4TKV - chains C and D of the 4 polymer chains in the assembly; structure by X-ray diffraction, 1.50 A resolution.

[Chain C]
Name: Nitrogenase molybdenum-iron protein alpha chain
Organism: Azotobacter vinelandii
Notes: EC 1.18.6.1
UniProt: P07328 (NIFD_AZOVI); numbering as in UniProt (aligned over 1-492)
Amino-acid sequence (492 residues; each row starts with the number of its first residue):
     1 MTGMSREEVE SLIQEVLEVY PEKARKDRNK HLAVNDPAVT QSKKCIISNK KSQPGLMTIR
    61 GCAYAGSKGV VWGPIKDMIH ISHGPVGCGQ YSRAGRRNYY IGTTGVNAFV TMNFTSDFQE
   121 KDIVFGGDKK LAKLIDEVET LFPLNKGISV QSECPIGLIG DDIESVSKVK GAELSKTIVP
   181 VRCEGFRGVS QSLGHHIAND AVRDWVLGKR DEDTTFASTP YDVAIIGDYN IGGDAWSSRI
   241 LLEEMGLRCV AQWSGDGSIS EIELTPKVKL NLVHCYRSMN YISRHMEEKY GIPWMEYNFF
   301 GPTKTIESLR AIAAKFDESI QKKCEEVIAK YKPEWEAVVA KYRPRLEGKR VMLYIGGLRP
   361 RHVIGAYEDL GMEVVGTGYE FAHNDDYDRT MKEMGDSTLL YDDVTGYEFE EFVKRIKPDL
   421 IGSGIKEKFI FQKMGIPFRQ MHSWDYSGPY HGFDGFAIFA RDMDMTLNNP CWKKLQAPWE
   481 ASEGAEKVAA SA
Unresolved in the structure: 1-3, 481-492
Differences from the reference sequence: conflict Gln-440 (Glu in P07328)
Ion coordination: fe(8)-S(7) cluster Fe: Cys-62, Cys-88, Cys-154 (shared with Cys-70(D), Cys-95(D), Cys-153(D) of chain D); Fe ion: Cys-275, His-442 (together with 3-hydroxy-3-carboxy-adipic acid, carbon monoxide)
Small-molecule neighbours:
  - fe(8)-S(7) cluster (CLF): Cys-62, Tyr-64, Pro-85, Val-86, Gly-87, Cys-88, Tyr-91, Glu-153, Cys-154, Gly-185
  - carbon monoxide (CMO), molecule 1: Val-70, Gln-191, His-195, Phe-381
  - carbon monoxide (CMO), molecule 2: Tyr-100, Thr-104, Thr-111
  - 3-hydroxy-3-carboxy-adipic acid (HCA): Ala-65, Gly-95, Arg-96, Gln-191, Gly-424, Ile-425, Lys-426, Gln-440, His-442
Curated features (UniProtKB/Swiss-Prot):
  - binding site ([8Fe-7S] cluster): Cys-62, Cys-88, Cys-154
  - binding site ([7Fe-Mo-9S-C-homocitryl] cluster): Cys-275, His-442
What the authors report for this chain:
  - binding site for carbon monoxide: Val-70, Thr-111, His-195
  - mutagenesis - V70A: increased catalytic activity on propyne (citing earlier work)
  - mutagenesis - V70G: increased catalytic activity on 1-butyne (citing earlier work)
  - binding site for Fe ion: Arg-93, Thr-104, Met-112
  - catalytic residues: His-195 (proposed by the authors, not directly observed)
  - mutagenesis - H195Q: abolished catalytic activity on N2 (citing earlier work)

[Chain D]
Name: Nitrogenase molybdenum-iron protein beta chain
Organism: Azotobacter vinelandii
Notes: EC 1.18.6.1
UniProt: P07329 (NIFK_AZOVI); residue numbers follow UniProt; this construct covers 1-523
Amino-acid sequence (523 residues; numbered 1 to 523; the number before each row is that of its first residue):
     1 MSQQVDKIKA SYPLFLDQDY KDMLAKKRDG FEEKYPQDKI DEVFQWTTTK EYQELNFQRE
    61 ALTVNPAKAC QPLGAVLCAL GFEKTMPYVH GSQGCVAYFR SYFNRHFREP VSCVSDSMTE
   121 DAAVFGGQQN MKDGLQNCKA TYKPDMIAVS TTCMAEVIGD DLNAFINNSK KEGFIPDEFP
   181 VPFAHTPSFV GSHVTGWDNM FEGIARYFTL KSMDDKVVGS NKKINIVPGF ETYLGNFRVI
   241 KRMLSEMGVG YSLLSDPEEV LDTPADGQFR MYAGGTTQEE MKDAPNALNT VLLQPWHLEK
   301 TKKFVEGTWK HEVPKLNIPM GLDWTDEFLM KVSEISGQPI PASLTKERGR LVDMMTDSHT
   361 WLHGKRFALW GDPDFVMGLV KFLLELGCEP VHILCHNGNK RWKKAVDAIL AASPYGKNAT
   421 VYIGKDLWHL RSLVFTDKPD FMIGNSYGKF IQRDTLHKGK EFEVPLIRIG FPIFDRHHLH
   481 RSTTLGYEGA MQILTTLVNS ILERLDEETR GMQATDYNHD LVR
Unresolved in the structure: 1
Ion coordination: fe(8)-S(7) cluster Fe: Cys-70, Cys-95, Cys-153 (shared with Cys-62(C), Cys-88(C), Cys-154(C) of chain C); Fe2+ site 1: Arg-108, Glu-109 (shared with 2 residues of chain B); Fe2+ site 2: Asp-353, Asp-357 (shared with 2 residues of chain B)
Small-molecule neighbours:
  - fe(8)-S(7) cluster (CLF): Cys-70, Pro-72, Ser-92, Gly-94, Cys-95, Tyr-98, Phe-99, Thr-152, Cys-153, Ser-188
  - carbon monoxide (CMO): Leu-466, Ile-467, Arg-468
Curated features (UniProtKB/Swiss-Prot):
  - binding site ([8Fe-7S] cluster): Cys-70, Cys-95, Cys-153, Ser-188
What the authors report for this chain:
  - binding site for Fe ion: Phe-450
  - binding site for carbon monoxide: Arg-453

[Interface between chain C and chain D]
Contacting residue pairs - 202 pairs, chain C then chain D:
  Val-19(C) with Ala-140(D); Lys-143(D)
  Tyr-20(C) with Thr-141(D)
  Pro-21(C) with Gln-136(D); Asn-137(D); Ala-140(D)
  Lys-23(C) with Asp-133(D), salt bridge
  Ala-24(C) with Asn-137(D)
  Lys-51(C) with Thr-119(D), hydrogen bond; Asp-121(D), salt bridge
  Ser-52(C) with Gln-93(D), hydrogen bond; Ser-117(D)
  Pro-54(C) with Ser-115(D); Asp-116(D); Asn-130(D); Gly-134(D); Asn-137(D), hydrogen bond (backbone-side chain)
  Gly-55(C) with Val-114(D); Ser-115(D), hydrogen bond (backbone-backbone); Asp-116(D); Gly-134(D); Cys-138(D); Tyr-142(D)
  Leu-56(C) with Asn-137(D); Thr-141(D); Tyr-142(D), hydrogen bond (backbone-side chain)
  Met-57(C) with Met-86(D), hydrophobic; Arg-100(D); Cys-113(D); Val-114(D), hydrophobic; Tyr-142(D); Met-271(D), hydrophobic
  Thr-58(C) with Gln-93(D); Arg-100(D)
  Arg-60(C) with Gln-93(D); Ala-97(D)
  Gly-61(C) with Gln-93(D); Gly-94(D)
  Cys-62(C) with Gly-94(D)
  Tyr-64(C) with Tyr-98(D)
  Ala-65(C) with Tyr-98(D)
  Lys-76(C) with Glu-32(D), salt bridge
  Pro-85(C) with Ser-188(D)
  Val-86(C) with Ala-69(D)
  Gly-87(C) with Cys-70(D)
  Gln-90(C) with Pro-66(D), hydrogen bond (side chain-backbone); Lys-68(D), hydrogen bond (side chain-backbone); Tyr-102(D); Tyr-447(D)
  Tyr-91(C) with Ala-69(D); Cys-70(D), hydrogen bond (side chain-backbone); Leu-73(D); Tyr-98(D), hydrophobic; Phe-99(D), hydrophobic; Tyr-102(D), hydrophobic
  Ser-92(C) with Tyr-98(D)
  Arg-93(C) with Asn-65(D), hydrogen bond; Tyr-447(D); Phe-450(D)
  Gly-95(C) with Arg-105(D)
  Tyr-99(C) with Ser-11(D)
  Thr-103(C) with Ile-40(D)
  Thr-104(C) with Arg-453(D)
  Gly-105(C) with Trp-428(D)
  Val-106(C) with Ile-40(D); Val-43(D), hydrophobic; Phe-44(D), hydrophobic
  Asn-107(C) with Lys-34(D); Ile-40(D)
  Met-112(C) with Val-64(D), hydrophobic; Asn-65(D); Trp-428(D), hydrophobic
  Asn-113(C) with Thr-63(D); Val-64(D); Asn-65(D), hydrogen bond (backbone-backbone); Pro-66(D)
  Phe-114(C) with Thr-63(D); Val-64(D), hydrophobic
  Thr-115(C) with Leu-62(D); Thr-63(D), hydrogen bond (backbone-backbone)
  Ser-116(C) with Ala-61(D)
  Asp-117(C) with Thr-63(D); Lys-68(D), salt bridge
  Phe-118(C) with Phe-189(D)
  Gln-119(C) with Lys-68(D); Phe-189(D)
  Glu-120(C) with Phe-189(D), hydrogen bond (backbone-backbone); Val-190(D)
  Ile-123(C) with Phe-189(D), hydrophobic
  Lys-130(C) with Ala-61(D)
  Lys-133(C) with Ala-61(D)
  Leu-134(C) with Ala-61(D); Leu-62(D), hydrophobic
  Glu-137(C) with Arg-59(D); Glu-60(D), hydrogen bond (side chain-backbone); Ala-61(D), hydrogen bond (side chain-backbone); Leu-62(D), hydrogen bond (side chain-backbone)
  Val-138(C) with Leu-62(D), hydrophobic
  Thr-140(C) with Trp-46(D); Leu-55(D)
  Leu-141(C) with Tyr-52(D), hydrogen bond (backbone-side chain); Leu-55(D), hydrophobic; Asn-56(D); Arg-59(D)
  Phe-142(C) with Trp-428(D), hydrophobic
  Pro-143(C) with Trp-46(D)
  Leu-144(C) with Tyr-35(D); Lys-39(D); Val-43(D), hydrophobic
  Lys-146(C) with Glu-32(D); Glu-33(D), hydrogen bond (side chain-backbone)
  Cys-154(C) with Ser-92(D); Cys-153(D), hydrophobic
  Pro-155(C) with Cys-153(D)
  Leu-158(C) with Met-154(D), hydrophobic; Val-157(D), hydrophobic
  Ile-159(C) with Val-157(D), hydrophobic
  Phe-186(C) with Thr-119(D); Glu-120(D), hydrogen bond (backbone-backbone); Met-154(D), hydrophobic
  Arg-187(C) with Glu-120(D), salt bridge
  Val-189(C) with Gln-93(D)
  Arg-210(C) with Glu-33(D), salt bridge
  Gly-232(C) with Ser-11(D); Phe-15(D)
  Gly-233(C) with Phe-15(D)
  Trp-236(C) with Phe-15(D), hydrophobic; Tyr-20(D); Met-23(D); Leu-24(D)
  Ser-237(C) with Leu-14(D); Phe-15(D); Tyr-20(D), hydrogen bond
  Arg-239(C) with Met-23(D); Lys-27(D); Phe-31(D)
  Ile-240(C) with Asp-19(D); Tyr-20(D); Met-23(D), hydrogen bond (backbone-side chain)
  Glu-243(C) with Met-23(D)
  Arg-248(C) with Phe-31(D)
  Cys-249(C) with Phe-31(D)
  Val-250(C) with Phe-31(D)
  Gln-252(C) with Lys-27(D)
  Asp-256(C) with Lys-27(D), salt bridge
  Ser-258(C) with Phe-31(D); Glu-32(D)
  Ser-260(C) with Phe-31(D), hydrogen bond (side chain-backbone); Glu-32(D), hydrogen bond (side chain-backbone); Glu-33(D)
  Glu-261(C) with Lys-27(D), salt bridge; Phe-31(D), hydrogen bond (backbone-backbone); Glu-32(D)
  Lys-330(C) with Ser-2(D)
  Glu-334(C) with Ser-2(D), hydrogen bond; Gln-3(D), hydrogen bond (side chain-backbone)
  Ala-337(C) with Val-5(D)
  Val-338(C) with Val-5(D)
  Lys-341(C) with Val-5(D); Asp-6(D), salt bridge
  Tyr-342(C) with Ile-8(D)
  Gly-406(C) with Tyr-142(D), hydrogen bond (backbone-side chain)
  Tyr-407(C) with Thr-141(D); Tyr-142(D), hydrogen bond (backbone-side chain)
  Glu-410(C) with Phe-269(D)
  Ile-425(C) with Ser-101(D); Asn-104(D); Arg-105(D)
  Lys-426(C) with Ala-97(D); Arg-100(D); Ser-101(D); Asn-104(D)
  Phe-429(C) with Asn-104(D); Arg-108(D); Glu-109(D); Pro-110(D)
  Ile-430(C) with Pro-110(D); Phe-269(D), hydrophobic
  Lys-433(C) with Glu-109(D), salt bridge; Pro-110(D); Thr-263(D), hydrogen bond (side chain-backbone); Asp-266(D); Gly-267(D), hydrogen bond (backbone-backbone); Gln-268(D), hydrogen bond (backbone-backbone)
  Met-434(C) with Gly-267(D); Phe-269(D), hydrophobic
  Gly-448(C) with Ala-10(D); Ser-11(D), hydrogen bond (backbone-backbone)
  Pro-449(C) with Ser-11(D); Phe-15(D), hydrophobic
  Asp-454(C) with Ser-2(D), hydrogen bond (side chain-backbone); Gln-3(D), hydrogen bond (backbone-side chain); Tyr-20(D), hydrogen bond
  Ala-457(C) with Gln-3(D); Ile-8(D)
  Ile-458(C) with Gln-3(D); Ile-8(D), hydrophobic; Lys-9(D); Ala-10(D), hydrophobic
  Leu-475(C) with Ala-265(D); Asp-266(D); Gly-267(D)
Other interface residues (no listed pair), chain C (112 interface residues in all): Gln-53, Ile-59, Asp-77, Cys-88, Arg-97, Ile-101, Thr-111, Gly-188, Ser-190, Phe-216, Leu-264, Tyr-331, Thr-405, Gly-435, Arg-461
Other interface residues (no listed pair), chain D (98 interface residues in all): Gln-58, Ala-67, Ser-112, Gln-129, Ile-158, Pro-264, His-396, Asp-454

[Overview]
Chain C and chain D form an interface of 112 and 98 residues respectively; the contacts include 34 hydrogen
bonds and 10 salt bridges. Polar pairs include Lys-23(C)/Asp-133(D), Lys-51(C)/Asp-121(D) and
Lys-76(C)/Glu-32(D). The paper reports the catalytic residue His-195(C); V70A of chain C increases catalytic
activity on propyne; 3 substitutions were tested in all.
Chain C is Nitrogenase molybdenum-iron protein alpha chain and chain D is Nitrogenase molybdenum-iron protein
beta chain, both from Azotobacter vinelandii; the structure, CO-bound Nitrogenase MoFe-protein from A.
vinelandii, was determined by X-ray diffraction together with 4TKU from the same study.
